8TJT - chains A and D; structure by X-ray diffraction, 2.70 A resolution.

Chain A:
Protein: anti-GCGR Fab light chain
From: Homo sapiens
Notes: antibody fragment or engineered binder
Chain sequence (214 residues; each row starts with the number of its first residue):
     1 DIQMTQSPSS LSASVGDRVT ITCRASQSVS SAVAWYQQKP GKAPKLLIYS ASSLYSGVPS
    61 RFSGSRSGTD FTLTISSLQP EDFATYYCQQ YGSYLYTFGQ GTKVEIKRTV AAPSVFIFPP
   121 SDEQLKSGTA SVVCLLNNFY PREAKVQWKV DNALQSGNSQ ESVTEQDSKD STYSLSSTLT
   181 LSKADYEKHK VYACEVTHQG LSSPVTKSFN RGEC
Not modelled in the structure: 214
Disulfide bonds: Cys23-Cys88, Cys134-Cys194

Chain D:
Protein: anti-GCGR Fab heavy chain
From: Homo sapiens
Notes: antibody fragment or engineered binder
Chain sequence (227 residues; row label = number of the first residue in the row):
   215 EVQLVESGGG LVQPGGSLRL SCAASGFNIY YNYIHWVRQA PGKGLEWVAE FSPYSGSTYY
   275 ADSVKGRFTI SADTSKNTAY LQMNSLRAED TAVYYCARSA AIVDWYDYFK GFDYWGQGTL
   335 VTVSSASTKG PSVFPLAPSS KSTSGGTAAL GCLVKDYFPE PVTVSWNSGA LTSGVHTFPA
   395 VLQSSGLYSL SSVVTVPSSS LGTQTYICNV NHKPSNTKVD KKVEPKS
Not modelled in the structure: 354-359
Disulfide bonds: Cys236-Cys310, Cys366-Cys422

Interface between chain A and chain D:
Residue-residue contacts (82):
  Met4(A) with Glu260(D); Ser277(D)
  Thr5(A) with Lys257(D); Gly258(D)
  Gln6(A) with Gly258(D)
  Ser7(A) with Gly256(D), hydrogen bond (side chain-backbone); Lys257(D), hydrogen bond
  Pro8(A) with Gly256(D)
  Ser30(A) with Tyr322(D)
  Ala32(A) with Tyr322(D), hydrophobic; Phe323(D)
  Tyr36(A) with Gly325(D); Phe326(D), hydrogen bond (side chain-backbone); Trp329(D), hydrophobic
  Gln38(A) with Gln253(D), hydrogen bond; Leu259(D); Tyr309(D), hydrogen bond
  Gly41(A) with Gln331(D)
  Lys42(A) with Tyr309(D)
  Ala43(A) with Tyr309(D), hydrophobic; Gly330(D); Gln331(D)
  Pro44(A) with Leu259(D), hydrophobic; Trp329(D)
  Leu46(A) with Lys324(D); Phe326(D); Asp327(D)
  Tyr49(A) with Lys324(D)
  Ser50(A) with Asp321(D), hydrogen bond; Phe323(D), hydrogen bond (side chain-backbone)
  Tyr55(A) with Asp327(D); Tyr328(D)
  Tyr87(A) with Gln253(D), hydrogen bond; Lys257(D); Gly258(D); Leu259(D), hydrophobic
  Gln89(A) with Phe323(D); Phe326(D)
  Tyr91(A) with Tyr322(D), hydrophobic
  Tyr94(A) with Trp261(D); Tyr273(D), hydrophobic
  Leu95(A) with Trp261(D), hydrophobic; Tyr274(D); Asp276(D)
  Tyr96(A) with His249(D); Trp261(D); Glu264(D); Phe323(D), hydrophobic
  Phe98(A) with Val251(D), hydrophobic; Leu259(D); Trp261(D); Trp329(D), hydrophobic
  Phe116(A) with Ala363(D), hydrophobic
  Phe118(A) with Leu350(D), hydrophobic; Ala351(D); Ala363(D)
  Ser121(A) with Phe348(D); Pro349(D)
  Glu123(A) with Phe348(D); Pro349(D)
  Gln124(A) with Phe348(D); Lys369(D)
  Ser131(A) with Leu367(D); Lys369(D)
  Val133(A) with Leu350(D), hydrophobic
  Leu135(A) with Phe392(D), hydrophobic; Val407(D), hydrophobic
  Asn137(A) with His390(D); Thr409(D), hydrogen bond
  Asn138(A) with His390(D), hydrogen bond
  Gln160(A) with Val395(D); Leu396(D), hydrogen bond (side chain-backbone); Gln397(D)
  Glu161(A) with Val395(D)
  Ser162(A) with Phe392(D); Pro393(D), hydrogen bond (side chain-backbone)
  Val163(A) with Pro393(D)
  Ser174(A) with His390(D), hydrogen bond; Phe392(D)
  Leu175(A) with Phe392(D)
  Ser176(A) with Phe392(D); Ser405(D), hydrogen bond
Interface residues without a listed pair, chain A (48 interface residues in all): Ile2, Gln3, Ala34, Ser53, Gln100, Thr164, Thr180
Interface residues without a listed pair, chain D (46 interface residues in all): Arg252, Glu303, Leu364, Thr391

In short:
The interface between chain A and chain D involves 48 residues on one side and 46 on the other, with 14
hydrogen bonds. Polar contacts include Ser7(A)-Gly256(D), Ser7(A)-Lys257(D) and Tyr36(A)-Phe326(D).
Chain A is anti-GCGR Fab light chain and chain D is anti-GCGR Fab heavy chain, both from Homo sapiens; the
structure, The Fab fragment of an anti-glucagon receptor (GCGR) antibody, was determined by X-ray diffraction.
